PDB entry 5N4E | X-ray diffraction, 2.90 A resolution | chains A and C

[Chain A]
Molecule: Prolyl oligopeptidase
Source organism: Galerina marginata
UniProt: H2E7Q8 (H2E7Q8_9AGAR); numbering as in UniProt (aligned over 1-730)
Sequence (765 residues; row label = number of the first residue in the row):
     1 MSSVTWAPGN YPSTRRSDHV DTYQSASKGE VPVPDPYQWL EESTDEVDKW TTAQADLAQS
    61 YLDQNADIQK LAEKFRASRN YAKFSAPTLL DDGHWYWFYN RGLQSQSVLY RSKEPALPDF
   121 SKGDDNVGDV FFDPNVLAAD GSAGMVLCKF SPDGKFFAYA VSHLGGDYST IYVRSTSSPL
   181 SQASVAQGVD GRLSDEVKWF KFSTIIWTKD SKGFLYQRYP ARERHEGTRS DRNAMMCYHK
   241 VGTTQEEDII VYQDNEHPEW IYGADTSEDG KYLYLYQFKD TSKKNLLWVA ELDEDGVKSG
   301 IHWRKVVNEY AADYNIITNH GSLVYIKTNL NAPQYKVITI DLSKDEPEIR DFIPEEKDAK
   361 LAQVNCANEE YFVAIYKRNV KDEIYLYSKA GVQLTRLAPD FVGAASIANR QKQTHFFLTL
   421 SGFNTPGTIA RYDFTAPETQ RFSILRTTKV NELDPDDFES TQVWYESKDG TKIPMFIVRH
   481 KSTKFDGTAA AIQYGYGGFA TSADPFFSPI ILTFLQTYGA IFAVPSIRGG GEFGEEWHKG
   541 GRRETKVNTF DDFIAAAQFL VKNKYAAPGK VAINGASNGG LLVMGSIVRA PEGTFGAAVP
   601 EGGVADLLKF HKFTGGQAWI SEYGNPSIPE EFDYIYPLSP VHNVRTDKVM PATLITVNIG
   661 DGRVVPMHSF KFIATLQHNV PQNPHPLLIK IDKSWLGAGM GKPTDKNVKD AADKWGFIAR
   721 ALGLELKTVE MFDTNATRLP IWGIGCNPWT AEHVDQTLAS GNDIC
Unresolved in the structure: 1-5, 222-229, 728-765
Differences from the reference sequence: engineered mutation Ala698 (His in H2E7Q8); expression tag (731-765)
UniProt features mapped onto this chain:
  - active site (Charge relay system): Ser577, Asp661
  - mutagenesis: Ser577 (S577A: Impairs catalytic activity but still binds both 35mer and 25mer substrates), Asp661 (D661A: Impairs catalytic activity but still binds both 35mer and 25mer substrates), Arg663 (R663A/K/Q: Leads to diminished activities for both peptide bond hydrolysis and macrocyclization), Trp695 (Leads to diminished activities for both peptide bond hydrolysis and macrocyclization)
From the paper describing this entry:
  - catalytic residues: Ser577
  - mutagenesis - S577A, D661A: abolished catalytic activity on both 25mer and 35mer substrates
  - mutagenesis - R663A, R663K, R663Q, W695DEL: decreased catalytic activity on both 25mer and 35mer substrates

[Chain C]
Molecule: Alpha-amanitin proprotein
UniProt: H2E7Q5 (H2E7Q5_9AGAR); residue numbers follow UniProt; this construct covers 1-35
Sequence (35 residues; row label = number of the first residue in the row):
     1 MFDTNATRLP IWGIGCNPWT AEHVDQTLAS GNDIC
Unresolved in the structure: 1, 15-18

[Interface between chain A and chain C]
Contacting residue pairs - 86 pairs, chain A then chain C:
  Arg79(A) - Val24(C)
  Arg79(A) - Asp25(C)
  Lys83(A) - Asp25(C)
  Lys83(A) - Thr27(C)
  Phe84(A) - Thr27(C)
  Phe84(A) - Leu28(C)
  Ser85(A) - Thr27(C)
  Ser85(A) - Leu28(C)
  Ser85(A) - Ser30(C)
  Ser85(A) - Gly31(C)
  Ala86(A) - Leu28(C)
  Ala86(A) - Gly31(C)
  Thr88(A) - Gly31(C)  hydrogen bond (side chain-backbone)
  Thr88(A) - Ile34(C)
  Leu90(A) - Cys35(C)  hydrophobic
  Phe98(A) - Ser30(C)
  Ser107(A) - Thr27(C)  hydrogen bond
  Cys148(A) - Ile34(C)  hydrophobic
  Lys149(A) - Asp33(C)
  Lys149(A) - Ile34(C)
  Phe150(A) - Ile34(C)  hydrogen bond (backbone-backbone)
  Phe150(A) - Cys35(C)
  Ser151(A) - Cys35(C)  hydrogen bond (backbone-side chain)
  Phe202(A) - Thr4(C)
  Phe202(A) - Thr7(C)
  Phe202(A) - Arg8(C)
  Ser203(A) - Phe2(C)
  Thr204(A) - Phe2(C)
  Ile261(A) - Arg8(C)
  Tyr262(A) - Thr4(C)
  Gly263(A) - Thr4(C)
  Phe278(A) - Thr4(C)
  Phe278(A) - Asn5(C)
  Phe278(A) - Arg8(C)
  Asp280(A) - Asn5(C)  hydrogen bond (backbone-side chain)
  Asp280(A) - Arg8(C)  hydrogen bond (backbone-side chain)
  Thr281(A) - Asn5(C)
  Thr281(A) - Arg8(C)
  Thr281(A) - Leu9(C)
  Ser282(A) - Asn5(C)  hydrogen bond (backbone-side chain)
  Lys283(A) - Asp3(C)  salt bridge
  Ser406(A) - Asn32(C)
  Ile407(A) - Asn32(C)
  Ala408(A) - Asn32(C)
  Arg410(A) - Cys35(C)
  Thr419(A) - Leu28(C)
  Thr419(A) - Asn32(C)  hydrogen bond
  Leu420(A) - Leu28(C)
  Ser421(A) - Leu28(C)
  Gly427(A) - Leu28(C)
  Ile429(A) - Leu28(C)  hydrophobic
  Tyr494(A) - Thr20(C)
  Tyr494(A) - Glu22(C)  hydrogen bond
  Gly495(A) - Trp19(C)
  Tyr496(A) - Leu9(C)
  Tyr496(A) - Pro10(C)  hydrogen bond (side chain-backbone)
  Tyr496(A) - Ile11(C)
  Phe499(A) - Leu9(C)  hydrophobic
  Phe499(A) - Pro10(C)  hydrophobic
  Thr501(A) - Leu9(C)
  Ser502(A) - Trp19(C)
  Ala503(A) - Trp19(C)
  Asp504(A) - Trp19(C)  hydrogen bond (backbone-side chain)
  Phe506(A) - Trp19(C)  hydrophobic
  Phe506(A) - Thr20(C)
  Phe506(A) - His23(C)
  Ser508(A) - Glu22(C)
  Ile511(A) - Glu22(C)
  Val524(A) - Trp19(C)  hydrophobic
  Ala576(A) - Trp12(C)  hydrophobic
  Ser577(A) - Pro10(C)  hydrogen bond (side chain-backbone)
  Ser577(A) - Ile11(C)  hydrogen bond (side chain-backbone)
  Asn578(A) - Pro10(C)  hydrogen bond (backbone-backbone)
  Glu601(A) - Ala21(C)
  Ala618(A) - Arg8(C)
  Trp619(A) - Arg8(C)  hydrogen bond (side chain-backbone)
  Trp619(A) - Pro10(C)
  Tyr623(A) - Pro10(C)
  Arg663(A) - Thr7(C)  hydrogen bond (side chain-backbone)
  Arg663(A) - Leu9(C)  hydrogen bond (side chain-backbone)
  Arg663(A) - Ile11(C)
  Val664(A) - Pro10(C)  hydrophobic
  Asn707(A) - Val24(C)
  Lys714(A) - Ala21(C)
  Lys714(A) - Glu22(C)  salt bridge
  Trp715(A) - Glu22(C)  hydrogen bond
Interface residues without a listed pair, chain A (68 interface residues in all): Tyr96, Asn100, Leu109, Pro152, Glu259, Lys279, Asn409, Pro426, Ile510, Asn574, Val604
Interface features reported in the paper:
  - pairs named by the authors: Ser577(A)-Pro10(C) (hydrogen bond)

[Summary]
68 residues of chain A and 25 residues of chain C are in contact; the contacts include 18 hydrogen bonds and 2
salt bridges. Polar contacts include Lys283(A)-Asp3(C), Lys714(A)-Glu22(C) and Thr88(A)-Gly31(C). The authors
report a hydrogen bond between Ser577(A) and Pro10(C). The paper reports the catalytic residue Ser577(A);
R663A, R663K and R663Q of chain A, among others, reduce catalytic activity on both 25mer and 35mer substrates;
6 substitutions were tested in all.
Chain A is Prolyl oligopeptidase (Galerina marginata) and chain C is Alpha-amanitin proprotein; the structure,
Prolyl oligopeptidase B from Galerina marginata bound to 35mer hydrolysis and macrocyclization substrate -
H698A mutant, was determined by X-ray diffraction, deposited together with 5N4B, 5N4C, 5N4D and 5N4F.
